Entry 8FCG (electron microscopy, 3.09 A resolution); this record covers chains J and L of the 12 polymer chains in the assembly.

== Chain J (and L) ==
Molecule: Capsid protein
From: Chikungunya virus
Notes: EC 3.4.21.90; chain L of this document is another copy of the same molecule, construct and numbering; everything in this record applies to it too
UniProtKB: Q88628 (Q88628_CHIKV); residue numbers follow UniProt; this construct covers 111-261
Sequence (151 residues; row label = number of the first residue in the row):
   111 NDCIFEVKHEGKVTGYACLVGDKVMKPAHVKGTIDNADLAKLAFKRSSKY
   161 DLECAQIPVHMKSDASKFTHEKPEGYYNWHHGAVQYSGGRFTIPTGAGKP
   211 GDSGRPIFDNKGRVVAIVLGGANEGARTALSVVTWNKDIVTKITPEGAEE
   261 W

== How chain J and chain L interact ==
Pairs across the interface (11):
  Val-169(J) / Glu-234(L)
  Val-169(J) / Glu-256(L)
  His-170(J) / Glu-234(L)
  His-170(J) / Gly-235(L)
  Lys-172(J) / Glu-234(L)
  Ser-173(J) / Glu-234(L)  hydrogen bond (side chain-backbone)
  Ser-173(J) / Gly-235(L)
  Ser-173(J) / Ala-236(L)  hydrogen bond (side chain-backbone)
  Ser-173(J) / Arg-237(L)  hydrogen bond (side chain-backbone)
  Lys-177(J) / Glu-184(L)  salt bridge
  Lys-177(J) / Ser-197(L)  hydrogen bond
Also at the interface, not in a pair above, chain J (6 interface residues in all): Met-171
Also at the interface, not in a pair above, chain L (9 interface residues in all): Tyr-196, Asn-233

== Summary ==
The interface between chain J and chain L involves 6 residues on one side and 9 on the other; the contacts
include 4 hydrogen bonds and 1 salt bridge. Polar contacts include Lys-177(J)/Glu-184(L),
Ser-173(J)/Glu-234(L) and Ser-173(J)/Ala-236(L).
Chain J and chain L are both Capsid protein (Chikungunya virus); the structure, Cryo-EM structure of
Chikungunya virus asymmetric unit, was determined by electron microscopy.
